Entry 2ERA (X-ray diffraction, 1.81 A resolution); this record covers chain A.

== Chain A ==
Protein: Erabutoxin A
From: Laticauda semifasciata
UniProtKB: P60775 (NXSA_LATSE); residues 1-62 here correspond to UniProt positions 22-83 (UniProt number = residue number + 21)
Sequence (62 residues; numbered 1 to 62; the number before each row is that of its first residue):
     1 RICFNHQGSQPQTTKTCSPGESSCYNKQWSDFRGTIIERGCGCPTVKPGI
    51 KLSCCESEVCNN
Sequence notes: engineered mutation Gly8 (Ser29 in P60775)
Disulfides: Cys3-Cys24, Cys17-Cys41, Cys43-Cys54, Cys55-Cys60
From the paper describing this entry:
  - mutagenesis - S8G (176-fold): decreased binding to AchR (citing earlier work)
  - contacts within the chain: Gln7-Gln10 (backbone contact), Thr35-Ile37 (water-mediated contact), His6-Arg39 (backbone contact), Arg39-Asn61 (backbone contact)
  - conformationally variable residues (loop rearrangement): Gly8 to Pro11

== Overview ==
From the paper: S8G reduces binding to AchR; conformational variability at Gly8.
Chain A is Erabutoxin A (Laticauda semifasciata); the structure, Recombinant erabutoxin A, S8G mutant, was
determined by X-ray diffraction (same publication as 3ERA).
